PDB entry 5C8P | X-ray diffraction, 2.20 A resolution | chain A

Chain A:
Name: MoCVNH3 variant
Source organism: Magnaporthe oryzae
UniProtKB: L7JBY8 (L7JBY8_MAGOP); aligned to UniProt positions 175-325 over residues 1-151 (the alignment contains insertions or deletions, so no single offset holds)
Amino-acid sequence (154 residues; row label = number of the first residue in the row; numbers below 1 keep their minus sign (Gly-2 is residue -2)):
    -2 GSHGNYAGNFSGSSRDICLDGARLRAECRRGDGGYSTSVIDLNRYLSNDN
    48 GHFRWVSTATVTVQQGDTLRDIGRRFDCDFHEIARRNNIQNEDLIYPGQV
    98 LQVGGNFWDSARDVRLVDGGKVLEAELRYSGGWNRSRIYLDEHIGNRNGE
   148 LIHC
Disordered / not traced: -2 to 0
Differences from the reference sequence: expression tag (-2 to 0); engineered mutation Gly101 (Pro282 in L7JBY8)
From the paper describing this entry:
  - conformationally variable residues (loop rearrangement, side-chain flip): Asn85 to Ile92
  - binding site for N-acetylglucosamine: Gln62, Gly63, Leu66, Arg67, Phe77, Asp90, Ile92, Pro94

Summary:
From the paper: a binding site for N-acetylglucosamine at Gln62, Gly63 and Leu66 among others; conformational
variability at Asn85.
Chain A is MoCVNH3 variant (Magnaporthe oryzae); the structure, Crystal structure of MoCVNH3 variant (Mo0v) in
complex with (N-GlcNAc)3, was determined by X-ray diffraction together with 5C8O and 5C8Q from the same study.
